PDB entry 5G5L | electron microscopy, 4.80 A resolution (low resolution: residue-level contacts below are approximate; hydrogen-bond / salt-bridge calls are withheld) | chains A and B of the 15 polymer chains in the assembly

== Chain A ==
Molecule: DNA-directed RNA polymerase I subunit RPA190
Source organism: Saccharomyces cerevisiae
Notes: EC 2.7.7.6
Reference sequence: P10964 (RPA1_YEAST); residue numbers follow UniProt; this construct covers 1-1664
Chain sequence (1664 residues; row label = number of the first residue in the row):
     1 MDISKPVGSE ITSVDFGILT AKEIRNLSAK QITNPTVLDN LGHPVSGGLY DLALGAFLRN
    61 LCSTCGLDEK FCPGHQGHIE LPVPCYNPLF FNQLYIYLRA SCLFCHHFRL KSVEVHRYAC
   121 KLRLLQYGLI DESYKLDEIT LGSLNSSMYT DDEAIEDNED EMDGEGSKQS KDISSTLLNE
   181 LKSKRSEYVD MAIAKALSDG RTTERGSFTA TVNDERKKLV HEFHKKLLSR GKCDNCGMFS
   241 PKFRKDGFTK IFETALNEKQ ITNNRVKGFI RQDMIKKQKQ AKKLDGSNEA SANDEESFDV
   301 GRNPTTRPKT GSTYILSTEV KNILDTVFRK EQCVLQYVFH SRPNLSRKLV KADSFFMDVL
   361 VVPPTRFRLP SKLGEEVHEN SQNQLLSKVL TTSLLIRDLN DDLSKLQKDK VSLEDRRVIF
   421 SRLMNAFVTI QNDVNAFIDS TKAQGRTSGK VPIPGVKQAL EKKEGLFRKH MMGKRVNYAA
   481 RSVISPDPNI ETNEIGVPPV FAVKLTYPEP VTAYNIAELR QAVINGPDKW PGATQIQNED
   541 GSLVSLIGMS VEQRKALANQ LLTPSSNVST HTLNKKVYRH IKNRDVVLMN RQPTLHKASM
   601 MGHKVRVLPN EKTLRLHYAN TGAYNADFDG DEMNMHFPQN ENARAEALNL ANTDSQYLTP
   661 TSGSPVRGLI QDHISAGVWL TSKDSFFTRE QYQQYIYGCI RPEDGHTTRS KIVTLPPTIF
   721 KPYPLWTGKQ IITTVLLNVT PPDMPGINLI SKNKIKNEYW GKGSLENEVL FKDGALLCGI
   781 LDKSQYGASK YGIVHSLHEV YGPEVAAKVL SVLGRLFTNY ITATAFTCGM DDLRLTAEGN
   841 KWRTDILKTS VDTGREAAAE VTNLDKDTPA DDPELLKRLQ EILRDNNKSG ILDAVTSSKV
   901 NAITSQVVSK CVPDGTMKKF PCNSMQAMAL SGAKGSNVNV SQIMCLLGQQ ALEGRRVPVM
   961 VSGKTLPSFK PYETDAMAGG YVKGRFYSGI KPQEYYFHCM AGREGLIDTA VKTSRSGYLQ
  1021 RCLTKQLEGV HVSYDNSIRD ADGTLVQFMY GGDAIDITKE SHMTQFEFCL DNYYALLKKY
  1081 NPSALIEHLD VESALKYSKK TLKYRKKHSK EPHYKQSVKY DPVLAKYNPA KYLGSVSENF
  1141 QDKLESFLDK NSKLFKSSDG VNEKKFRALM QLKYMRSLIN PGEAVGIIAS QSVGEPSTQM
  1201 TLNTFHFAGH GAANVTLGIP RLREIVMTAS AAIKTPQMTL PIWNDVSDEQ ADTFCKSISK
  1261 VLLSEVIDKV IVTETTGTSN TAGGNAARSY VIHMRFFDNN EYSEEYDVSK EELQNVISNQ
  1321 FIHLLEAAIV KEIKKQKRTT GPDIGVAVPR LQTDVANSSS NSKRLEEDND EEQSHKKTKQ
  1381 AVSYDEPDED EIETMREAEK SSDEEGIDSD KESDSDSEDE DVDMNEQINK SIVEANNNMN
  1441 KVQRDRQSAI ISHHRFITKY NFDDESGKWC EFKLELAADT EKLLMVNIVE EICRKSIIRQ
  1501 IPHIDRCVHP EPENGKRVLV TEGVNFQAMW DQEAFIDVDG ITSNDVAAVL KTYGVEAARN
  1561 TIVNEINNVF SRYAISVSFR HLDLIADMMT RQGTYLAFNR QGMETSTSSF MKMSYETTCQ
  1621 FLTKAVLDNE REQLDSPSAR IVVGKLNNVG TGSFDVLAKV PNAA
Not modelled in the structure: 142-173, 274-311, 1012-1015, 1206-1212, 1277-1285, 1340-1341, 1350-1439, 1663-1664
Curated features (UniProtKB/Swiss-Prot):
  - region: P992 to E1004 (Bridging helix)
  - binding site (Zn(2+)): C62, C65, C72, H75, C102, C105, C233, C236
  - binding site (Mg(2+)): D627, D629, D631
  - modified residue (Phosphoserine): S889, S1636
Ion coordination: Zn2+ site 1: C62, C65, C72, H75; Zn2+ site 2: C102, C105, C233, C236

== Chain B ==
Molecule: DNA-directed RNA polymerase I subunit RPA135
Source organism: Saccharomyces cerevisiae
Notes: EC 2.7.7.6
Reference sequence: P22138 (RPA2_YEAST); residues 1-1203 here = UniProt positions 1-1203
Chain sequence (1203 residues; each row starts with the number of its first residue):
     1 MSKVIKPPGQ ARTADFRTLE RESRFINPPK DKSAFPLLQE AVQPHIGSFN ALTEGPDGGL
    61 LNLGVKDIGE KVIFDGKPLN SEDEISNSGY LGNKLSVSVE QVSIAKPMSN DGVSSAVERK
   121 VYPSESRQRL TSYRGKLLLK LKWSVNNGEE NLFEVRDCGG LPVMLQSNRC HLNKMSPYEL
   181 VQHKEESDEI GGYFIVNGIE KLIRMLIVQR RNHPMAIIRP SFANRGASYS HYGIQIRSVR
   241 PDQTSQTNVL HYLNDGQVTF RFSWRKNEYL VPVVMILKAL CHTSDREIFD GIIGNDVKDS
   301 FLTDRLELLL RGFKKRYPHL QNRTQVLQYL GDKFRVVFQA SPDQSDLEVG QEVLDRIVLV
   361 HLGKDGSQDK FRMLLFMIRK LYSLVAGECS PDNPDATQHQ EVLLGGFLYG MILKEKIDEY
   421 LQNIIAQVRM DINRGMAINF KDKRYMSRVL MRVNENIGSK MQYFLSTGNL VSQSGLDLQQ
   481 VSGYTVVAEK INFYRFISHF RMVHRGSFFA QLKTTTVRKL LPESWGFLCP VHTPDGSPCG
   541 LLNHFAHKCR ISTQQSDVSR IPSILYSLGV APASHTFAAG PSLCCVQIDG KIIGWVSHEQ
   601 GKIIADTLRY WKVEGKTPGL PIDLEIGYVP PSTRGQYPGL YLFGGHSRML RPVRYLPLDK
   661 EDIVGPFEQV YMNIAVTPQE IQNNVHTHVE FTPTNILSIL ANLTPFSDFN QSPRNMYQCQ
   721 MGKQTMGTPG VALCHRSDNK LYRLQTGQTP IVKANLYDDY GMDNFPNGFN AVVAVISYTG
   781 YDMDDAMIIN KSADERGFGY GTMYKTEKVD LALNRNRGDP ITQHFGFGND EWPKEWLEKL
   841 DEDGLPYIGT YVEEGDPICA YFDDTLNKTK IKTYHSSEPA YIEEVNLIGD ESNKFQELQT
   901 VSIKYRIRRT PQIGDKFSSR HGQKGVCSRK WPTIDMPFSE TGIQPDIIIN PHAFPSRMTI
   961 GMFVESLAGK AGALHGIAQD STPWIFNEDD TPADYFGEQL AKAGYNYHGN EPMYSGATGE
  1021 ELRADIYVGV VYYQRLRHMV NDKFQVRSTG PVNSLTMQPV KGRKRHGGIR VGEMERDALI
  1081 GHGTSFLLQD RLLNSSDYTQ ASVCRECGSI LTTQQSVPRI GSISTVCCRR CSMRFEDAKK
  1141 LLTKSEDGEK IFIDDSQIWE DGQGNKFVGG NETTTVAIPF VLKYLDSELS AMGIRLRYNV
  1201 EPK
Not modelled in the structure: 1-12, 82-86, 1039-1041, 1142-1150
Curated features (UniProtKB/Swiss-Prot):
  - zinc finger: C1104 to C1131 (C4-type)
  - modified residue: S2 (N-acetylserine), S81 (Phosphoserine), S1156 (Phosphoserine)
  - mutagenesis: C1104 (C1104A: No effect; when associated with A-1107; A-1128 and A-1131), C1107 (C1107A: Lethal. Abolishes recruitment of RPA1 to Pol I. No effect; when associated with A-1104; A-1128 and A-1131), C1127 (C1127R: Responsible of suppression of RPA190-5 and RPA190-1 mutations), C1128 (C1128A: No effect; when associated with A-1104; A-1107 and A-1131), C1131 (C1131A: No effect; when associated with A-1104; A-1107 and A-1128)
Ion coordination: Zn2+: C1104, C1107, C1128, C1131

== Interface between chain A and chain B ==
Contacting residue pairs (336; chain A residue first):
  M1(A) - N1094(B)
  M1(A) - Y1098(B)
  D2(A) - Y1098(B)
  K5(A) - Q1100(B)
  V7(A) - Q1100(B)
  V7(A) - T1175(B)
  V7(A) - V1176(B)
  S9(A) - T1174(B)
  S9(A) - T1175(B)
  S9(A) - V1176(B)
  S9(A) - V1200(B)
  S9(A) - E1201(B)
  E10(A) - N1199(B)
  E10(A) - V1200(B)
  E10(A) - E1201(B)
  I11(A) - Y1198(B)
  I11(A) - N1199(B)
  T12(A) - N1199(B)
  T12(A) - E1201(B)
  S13(A) - R1197(B)
  S13(A) - Y1198(B)
  S13(A) - N1199(B)
  V14(A) - L1196(B)
  V14(A) - R1197(B)
  V14(A) - Y1198(B)
  D15(A) - R1195(B)
  D15(A) - L1196(B)
  D15(A) - R1197(B)
  D15(A) - N1199(B)
  F16(A) - R1195(B)
  F16(A) - L1196(B)
  G17(A) - I1194(B)
  G17(A) - R1195(B)
  I18(A) - G1193(B)
  L19(A) - R1130(B)
  L19(A) - S1190(B)
  L19(A) - G1193(B)
  L19(A) - R1195(B)
  E23(A) - R1130(B)
  E23(A) - R1195(B)
  R25(A) - R1134(B)
  N26(A) - R1129(B)
  N26(A) - R1130(B)
  N26(A) - S1132(B)
  N26(A) - R1134(B)
  L27(A) - R1129(B)
  S28(A) - R1129(B)
  S28(A) - R1134(B)
  A29(A) - R1129(B)
  A29(A) - Q1163(B)
  A53(A) - Q1163(B)
  S63(A) - G1162(B)
  S63(A) - Q1163(B)
  T64(A) - Q1114(B)
  T64(A) - V1117(B)
  T64(A) - R1129(B)
  T64(A) - D1161(B)
  T64(A) - G1162(B)
  T64(A) - Q1163(B)
  C65(A) - V1117(B)
  L67(A) - Q1115(B)
  P73(A) - K1183(B)
  H75(A) - Q1114(B)
  Q76(A) - L1111(B)
  Q76(A) - S1190(B)
  N87(A) - M1192(B)
  L89(A) - M1192(B)
  L89(A) - I1194(B)
  F90(A) - I1194(B)
  V361(A) - S1190(B)
  V361(A) - A1191(B)
  P363(A) - S1187(B)
  R366(A) - S1054(B)
  R366(A) - L1055(B)
  I438(A) - M1192(B)
  V456(A) - E1188(B)
  V456(A) - M1192(B)
  K457(A) - M1192(B)
  L466(A) - Y1184(B)
  F467(A) - L1185(B)
  R468(A) - E1073(B)
  K469(A) - R1070(B)
  H470(A) - Q1058(B)
  H470(A) - V1181(B)
  M471(A) - V1181(B)
  M472(A) - E1073(B)
  G473(A) - V1071(B)
  K474(A) - Q1058(B)
  K474(A) - R1070(B)
  K474(A) - V1071(B)
  K474(A) - L1092(B)
  K474(A) - D1097(B)
  R475(A) - P1059(B)
  R475(A) - V1060(B)
  R475(A) - K1061(B)
  R475(A) - G1068(B)
  R475(A) - I1069(B)
  R475(A) - R1070(B)
  R475(A) - S1096(B)
  V476(A) - R1047(B)
  V476(A) - P1059(B)
  V476(A) - G1068(B)
  V476(A) - R1070(B)
  V476(A) - V1071(B)
  V476(A) - R1091(B)
  N477(A) - R1047(B)
  N477(A) - S1048(B)
  N477(A) - P1059(B)
  N477(A) - R1091(B)
  N477(A) - S1095(B)
  N477(A) - S1096(B)
  Y478(A) - R1047(B)
  Y478(A) - S1048(B)
  Y478(A) - T1049(B)
  A479(A) - V1046(B)
  A479(A) - R1047(B)
  A479(A) - I1069(B)
  A479(A) - R1091(B)
  A480(A) - Q1045(B)
  A480(A) - V1046(B)
  R481(A) - F1044(B)
  R481(A) - Q1045(B)
  S485(A) - I913(B)
  P486(A) - Y781(B)
  P486(A) - A786(B)
  P486(A) - S928(B)
  D487(A) - Y781(B)
  P488(A) - G780(B)
  P488(A) - Y781(B)
  N489(A) - Y781(B)
  F501(A) - V1046(B)
  K504(A) - S1048(B)
  L588(A) - L1087(B)
  N590(A) - E1075(B)
  Q592(A) - E1075(B)
  T594(A) - M1074(B)
  T594(A) - E1075(B)
  T594(A) - A1078(B)
  L595(A) - M1074(B)
  K597(A) - A1078(B)
  K597(A) - G1081(B)
  K597(A) - H1082(B)
  M600(A) - L1079(B)
  M600(A) - H1082(B)
  E611(A) - R929(B)
  K612(A) - Q912(B)
  R615(A) - Y781(B)
  R615(A) - S928(B)
  Y618(A) - G780(B)
  Y618(A) - Y781(B)
  Y618(A) - D782(B)
  Y618(A) - M783(B)
  Y618(A) - D784(B)
  T621(A) - D784(B)
  D627(A) - D784(B)
  F628(A) - D784(B)
  F628(A) - V926(B)
  D629(A) - K916(B)
  D629(A) - K924(B)
  D629(A) - V926(B)
  G630(A) - K916(B)
  G630(A) - V926(B)
  N634(A) - I1069(B)
  H636(A) - V1071(B)
  H636(A) - R1091(B)
  F637(A) - R1091(B)
  P638(A) - L1087(B)
  P638(A) - D1090(B)
  Q639(A) - D1090(B)
  Q639(A) - S1095(B)
  N642(A) - F1086(B)
  A643(A) - L1087(B)
  E646(A) - T1084(B)
  E646(A) - S1085(B)
  E646(A) - F1086(B)
  E646(A) - L1087(B)
  L650(A) - T1084(B)
  A651(A) - H1082(B)
  Q656(A) - H1082(B)
  I670(A) - M783(B)
  I670(A) - D784(B)
  Q671(A) - D784(B)
  Q671(A) - H952(B)
  D672(A) - S777(B)
  D672(A) - M783(B)
  D672(A) - N950(B)
  D672(A) - H952(B)
  S675(A) - H952(B)
  I821(A) - S777(B)
  I821(A) - Y778(B)
  T822(A) - Y778(B)
  T822(A) - S1015(B)
  A823(A) - L1022(B)
  T824(A) - R1023(B)
  A825(A) - S777(B)
  A825(A) - R1023(B)
  F826(A) - S777(B)
  F826(A) - P951(B)
  T827(A) - V775(B)
  T827(A) - D1025(B)
  T827(A) - Y1027(B)
  C828(A) - F963(B)
  C828(A) - Y1027(B)
  G829(A) - F963(B)
  M830(A) - I960(B)
  M830(A) - F963(B)
  M830(A) - V964(B)
  M830(A) - A993(B)
  D831(A) - N1010(B)
  L833(A) - I960(B)
  R834(A) - D994(B)
  R834(A) - Y1007(B)
  R834(A) - H1008(B)
  R843(A) - E988(B)
  Q880(A) - T633(B)
  R884(A) - T633(B)
  R884(A) - R634(B)
  R884(A) - G635(B)
  M925(A) - P955(B)
  M928(A) - H952(B)
  M928(A) - P955(B)
  K934(A) - P955(B)
  K934(A) - S956(B)
  N939(A) - P955(B)
  N939(A) - M958(B)
  Q942(A) - M958(B)
  I943(A) - M958(B)
  E953(A) - K519(B)
  M960(A) - P522(B)
  M960(A) - E523(B)
  S962(A) - V670(B)
  S962(A) - Y671(B)
  K964(A) - V670(B)
  K964(A) - M672(B)
  K964(A) - N673(B)
  T965(A) - P522(B)
  P967(A) - W525(B)
  P967(A) - Q669(B)
  P967(A) - M672(B)
  P967(A) - N673(B)
  P967(A) - I674(B)
  S968(A) - I674(B)
  S968(A) - V676(B)
  S968(A) - H686(B)
  G984(A) - E988(B)
  F986(A) - F709(B)
  F986(A) - Q711(B)
  F986(A) - M958(B)
  Y987(A) - F709(B)
  S988(A) - F709(B)
  S988(A) - E988(B)
  G989(A) - D708(B)
  G989(A) - F709(B)
  I990(A) - D708(B)
  I990(A) - W984(B)
  K991(A) - E680(B)
  K991(A) - W984(B)
  P992(A) - W984(B)
  Q993(A) - E680(B)
  Y995(A) - V531(B)
  Y995(A) - S707(B)
  Y995(A) - N715(B)
  Y995(A) - W984(B)
  Y996(A) - L520(B)
  Y996(A) - L521(B)
  Y996(A) - W525(B)
  Y996(A) - P530(B)
  H998(A) - Q711(B)
  H998(A) - S712(B)
  C999(A) - P530(B)
  C999(A) - V531(B)
  C999(A) - S712(B)
  M1000(A) - L520(B)
  M1000(A) - P522(B)
  G1002(A) - S712(B)
  R1003(A) - R518(B)
  R1003(A) - K519(B)
  R1003(A) - L520(B)
  R1003(A) - C529(B)
  R1003(A) - P530(B)
  R1003(A) - N543(B)
  E1004(A) - K519(B)
  L1006(A) - P534(B)
  L1006(A) - D535(B)
  L1006(A) - C539(B)
  L1006(A) - M716(B)
  I1007(A) - T515(B)
  I1007(A) - R518(B)
  R1021(A) - E1073(B)
  T1024(A) - D1077(B)
  K1025(A) - E1073(B)
  K1025(A) - R1076(B)
  E1028(A) - R1076(B)
  A1184(A) - I1080(B)
  I1187(A) - D1077(B)
  K1335(A) - D255(B)
  Q1336(A) - K315(B)
  T1339(A) - R316(B)
  P1342(A) - Q257(B)
  P1342(A) - T259(B)
  P1342(A) - P272(B)
  I1344(A) - M275(B)
  I1344(A) - Y317(B)
  I1344(A) - Y329(B)
  I1344(A) - K333(B)
  G1345(A) - K333(B)
  A1347(A) - E268(B)
  A1347(A) - Y269(B)
  V1348(A) - R225(B)
  V1348(A) - E268(B)
  V1348(A) - Y269(B)
  V1348(A) - L270(B)
  E1481(A) - K315(B)
  K1482(A) - D304(B)
  K1482(A) - E307(B)
  K1482(A) - L308(B)
  L1484(A) - D304(B)
  L1484(A) - R305(B)
  N1487(A) - R305(B)
  C1619(A) - M1192(B)
  L1622(A) - L1189(B)
  L1622(A) - I1194(B)
  V1626(A) - I1194(B)
  R1631(A) - N1199(B)
  I1641(A) - R1076(B)
  V1642(A) - P1179(B)
  V1642(A) - L1182(B)
  V1643(A) - A1177(B)
  V1643(A) - P1179(B)
  G1644(A) - Q1089(B)
  G1644(A) - L1093(B)
  G1644(A) - P1179(B)
  L1646(A) - S1085(B)
  V1649(A) - S1085(B)
  T1651(A) - G1083(B)
  T1651(A) - S1085(B)
Also at the interface, not in a pair above, chain A (203 interface residues in all): P6, G8, K348, M357, L360, P364, F367, E375, Q382, L460, S482, V483, L505, P593, T613, N640, A647, H673, W679, M917, G935, P958, V961, L966, F969, R985, Q1191, E1274, E1332, V1346, L1483, S1638, K1645, N1647
Also at the interface, not in a pair above, chain B (198 interface residues in all): S228, Y252, N254, N267, F334, S390, S524, T533, G536, G540, S632, Q636, P693, L697, N710, P713, I776, L813, L967, N987, T991, A1017, I1026, D1042, G1072, L1088, T1112, T1113, I1178, F1180, P1202

== In short ==
203 residues of chain A face 198 of chain B across their interface. C62(A), C65(A), C72(A) and H75(A) form the
Zn2+ site 1. UniProt lists 8 Zn2+-binding residues and 3 Mg2+-binding residues on chain A; 5 mutagenesis sites
on chain B.
Here chain A is DNA-directed RNA polymerase I subunit RPA190 and chain B is DNA-directed RNA polymerase I
subunit RPA135, both from Saccharomyces cerevisiae. Entry 5G5L (RNA polymerase I-Rrn3 complex at 4.8 A
resolution) was determined by electron microscopy.
